8T9O - chains C and E of the 6 polymer chains in the assembly; structure by X-ray diffraction, 2.70 A resolution.

== Chain C ==
Molecule: Tautomerase alpha subunit
UniProtKB: J3DHL6 (J3DHL6_9BURK); residues 1-67 here correspond to UniProt positions 2-68 (UniProt number = residue number + 1)
Sequence (67 residues; each row starts with the number of its first residue):
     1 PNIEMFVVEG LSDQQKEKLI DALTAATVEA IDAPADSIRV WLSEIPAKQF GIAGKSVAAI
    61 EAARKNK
Unresolved in the structure: 60-67
What the authors report for this chain:
  - catalytic residues: P1
  - mutagenesis - P1A (115-fold), R39A (19-fold): decreased catalytic activity
  - mutagenesis - L11Y: unchanged catalytic activity

== Chain E ==
Molecule: Tautomerase beta subunit
UniProtKB: J2M343 (J2M343_9BURK); residues 1-71 here correspond to UniProt positions 2-72 (UniProt number = residue number + 1)
Sequence (71 residues; each row starts with the number of its first residue):
     1 SIIQVFFIAG RTDEQKERLI GALTDAAVKT IGIDRSDVRV ILKDIPNTEY GIAGKTAKSL
    61 GRGTGRSPAG S
Unresolved in the structure: 64-71
What the authors report for this chain:
  - catalytic residues: R11
  - mutagenesis - R11A (760-fold), R62A (16-fold): decreased catalytic activity
  - higher-order assembly contacts with a neighbouring Tautomerase alpha subunit; pairs are residue here / residue on that copy: D37-R39 (salt bridge)

== Interface between chain C and chain E ==
Pairs across the interface (27; chain C residue first):
  E4(C) with F6(E); K43(E), salt bridge
  D13(C) with T48(E)
  K16(C) with T48(E); E49(E), salt bridge
  E17(C) with T56(E)
  I20(C) with E49(E); Y50(E); G51(E)
  D21(C) with G54(E)
  T24(C) with G54(E)
  A35(C) with A53(E)
  D36(C) with A53(E)
  I38(C) with G51(E); I52(E); A53(E)
  R39(C) with Y50(E); G51(E)
  V40(C) with E49(E); Y50(E); G51(E), hydrogen bond (backbone-backbone)
  W41(C) with F6(E); I45(E), hydrophobic; E49(E); Y50(E), hydrophobic
  L42(C) with E49(E), hydrogen bond (backbone-backbone)
  E44(C) with E49(E)
Interface residues without a listed pair, chain C (17 interface residues in all): F6, S43
Interface residues without a listed pair, chain E (12 interface residues in all): K55

== Summary ==
Chain C and chain E form an interface of 17 and 12 residues respectively; the contacts include 2 hydrogen
bonds and 2 salt bridges. Polar pairs include E4(C)-K43(E), K16(C)-E49(E) and V40(C)-G51(E). From the paper:
catalytic residues P1(C) and R11(E); P1A and R39A of chain C reduce catalytic activity; 5 substitutions were
tested in all.
Here chain C is Tautomerase alpha subunit and chain E is Tautomerase beta subunit. Entry 8T9O (Crystal
structure of CF, a heterohexamer of the 4-oxalocrotonate tautomerase (4-OT) family) was determined by X-ray
diffraction (same publication as 8T9P and 8T9Q).
